PDB entry 8Q1H | X-ray diffraction, 2.90 A resolution | chains A and C of the 3 polymer chains in the assembly

[Chain A]
Molecule: Lysine-specific histone demethylase 1A
Organism: Homo sapiens
UniProtKB: O60341 (KDM1A_HUMAN); residues 123-852 here = UniProt positions 123-852
Amino-acid sequence (730 residues; row label = number of the first residue in the row):
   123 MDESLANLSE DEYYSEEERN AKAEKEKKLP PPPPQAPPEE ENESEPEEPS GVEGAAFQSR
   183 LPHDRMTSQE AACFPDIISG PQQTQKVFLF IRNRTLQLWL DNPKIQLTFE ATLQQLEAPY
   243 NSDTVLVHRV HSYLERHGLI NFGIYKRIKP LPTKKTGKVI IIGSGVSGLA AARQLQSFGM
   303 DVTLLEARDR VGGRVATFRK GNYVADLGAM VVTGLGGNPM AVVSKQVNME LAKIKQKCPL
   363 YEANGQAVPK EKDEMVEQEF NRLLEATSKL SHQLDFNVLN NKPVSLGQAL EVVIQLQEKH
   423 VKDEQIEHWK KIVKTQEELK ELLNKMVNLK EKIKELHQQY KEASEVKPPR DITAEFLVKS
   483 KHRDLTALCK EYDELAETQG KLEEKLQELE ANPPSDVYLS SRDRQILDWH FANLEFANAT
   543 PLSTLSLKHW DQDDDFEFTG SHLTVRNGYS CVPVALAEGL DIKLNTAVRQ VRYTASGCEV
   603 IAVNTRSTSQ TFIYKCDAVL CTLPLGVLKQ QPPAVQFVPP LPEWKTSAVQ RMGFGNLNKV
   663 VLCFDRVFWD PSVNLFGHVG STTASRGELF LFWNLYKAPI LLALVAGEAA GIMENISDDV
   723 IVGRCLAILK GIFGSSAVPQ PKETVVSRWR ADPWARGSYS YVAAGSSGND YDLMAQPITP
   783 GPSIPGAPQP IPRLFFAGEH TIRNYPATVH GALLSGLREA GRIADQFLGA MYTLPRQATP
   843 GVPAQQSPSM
Not modelled in the structure: 123-170, 837-852
Differences from the reference sequence: conflict Lys391 (Tyr in O60341)
Small-molecule neighbours: FAD (flavin-adenine dinucleotide): Ile284, Gly285, Ser286, Gly287, Val288, Ser289, Gly290, Leu307, Glu308, Ala309, Arg310, Gly314, Gly315, Arg316, Val317, Leu329, Gly330, Ala331, Met332, Val333, Thr588, Ala589, Val590, Thr624, Leu625, Pro626, Val629, Val637, Leu659, Lys661, Trp751, Trp756, Ser760, Tyr761, Gly800, Glu801, Ala809, Thr810, Val811, His812, Ala814
What the authors report for this chain:
  - mutagenesis - H564A: decreased catalytic activity

[Chain C]
Molecule: Histone H3.3C
UniProtKB: Q6NXT2 (H3C_HUMAN); residues 1-21 here correspond to UniProt positions 2-22 (UniProt number = residue number + 1)
Amino-acid sequence (21 residues; each row starts with the number of its first residue):
     1 ARTMQTARKS TGGKAPRKQL A
Not modelled in the structure: 17-21
Differences from the reference sequence: conflict Met4 (Lys5 in Q6NXT2)
Swiss-Prot annotation at these positions:
  - modified residue: Arg2 (Asymmetric dimethylarginine), Thr3 (Phosphothreonine), Gln5 (5-glutamyl dopamine), Thr6 (Phosphothreonine), Arg8 (Citrulline), Lys9 (N6,N6,N6-trimethyllysine), Ser10 (ADP-ribosylserine), Thr11 (Phosphothreonine), Lys14 (N6-(2-hydroxyisobutyryl)lysine), Arg17 (Asymmetric dimethylarginine), Lys18 (N6-(2-hydroxyisobutyryl)lysine)

[Interface between chain A and chain C]
Contacting residue pairs (45):
  Val333(A) with Thr6(C)
  Ile356(A) with Thr6(C)
  Gln358(A) with Lys9(C), hydrogen bond
  Cys360(A) with Arg8(C), hydrogen bond (backbone-side chain)
  Leu362(A) with Arg8(C)
  Asp375(A) with Arg8(C), salt bridge
  Glu379(A) with Arg8(C), salt bridge
  Phe382(A) with Ser10(C)
  Asn383(A) with Ser10(C); Thr11(C), hydrogen bond (side chain-backbone); Gly12(C), hydrogen bond (side chain-backbone)
  Leu386(A) with Arg2(C); Ser10(C); Gly12(C)
  Glu387(A) with Gly12(C); Gly13(C), hydrogen bond (side chain-backbone); Lys14(C)
  Ser390(A) with Gly13(C)
  Trp531(A) with Arg8(C)
  Asn535(A) with Gln5(C), hydrogen bond (backbone-side chain); Ala7(C), hydrogen bond (side chain-backbone); Arg8(C), hydrogen bond (side chain-backbone)
  Leu536(A) with Gln5(C); Ser10(C)
  Ala539(A) with Ala1(C), hydrogen bond (backbone-backbone); Met4(C); Gln5(C)
  Asn540(A) with Ala1(C)
  Trp552(A) with Ala1(C); Arg2(C)
  Asp553(A) with Arg2(C), salt bridge; Gly13(C)
  Asp555(A) with Ala1(C); Thr3(C), hydrogen bond
  Asp556(A) with Arg2(C), salt bridge; Thr3(C); Lys14(C)
  Glu559(A) with Thr3(C); Lys14(C), salt bridge
  His564(A) with Gln5(C), hydrogen bond (side chain-backbone); Thr6(C), hydrogen bond
  Leu677(A) with Ala7(C), hydrophobic
  Trp695(A) with Thr6(C)
  Tyr761(A) with Met4(C)
  Ala809(A) with Met4(C)
Interface residues without a listed pair, chain A (31 interface residues in all): Pro361, His532, Phe538, Leu693
From the paper, about this interface:
  - residue pairs: His564(A)-Lys9(C), Lys9(C)-Gln358(A)

[Overview]
The interface between chain A and chain C involves 31 residues on one side and 14 on the other; the contacts
include 12 hydrogen bonds and 5 salt bridges. Polar contacts include Asp375(A)-Arg8(C), Glu379(A)-Arg8(C) and
Asp553(A)-Arg2(C). The authors report contacts between His564(A) and Lys9(C) and Lys9(C) and Gln358(A). The
paper reports that H564A of chain A reduces catalytic activity.
Chain A is Lysine-specific histone demethylase 1A (Homo sapiens) and chain C is Histone H3.3C; the structure,
LSD1 Y391K-CoREST bound to Histone H3 N-terminal tail, was determined by X-ray diffraction, deposited together
with 8Q1G and 8Q1J.
